PDB entry 6DZZ | electron microscopy, 3.60 A resolution | chains B and C of the 3 polymer chains in the assembly

== Chain B ==
Molecule: 15B8 antibody heavy chain
Source organism: Mus musculus
Notes: fragment: Fab variable domain; antibody fragment or engineered binder
Sequence (118 residues; each row starts with the number of its first residue):
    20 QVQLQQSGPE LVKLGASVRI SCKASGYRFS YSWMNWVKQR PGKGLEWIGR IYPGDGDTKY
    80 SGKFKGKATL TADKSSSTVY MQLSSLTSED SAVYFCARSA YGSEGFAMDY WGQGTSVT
Disulfide bonds: C41-C115

== Chain C ==
Molecule: 15B8 antibody light chain
Source organism: Mus musculus
Notes: fragment: Fab variable domain; antibody fragment or engineered binder
Sequence (110 residues; row label = number of the first residue in the row):
    21 DIVLTQSPAS LAVSLGQRAT ISCRASESVD NYGISFLNWF QQKPGQPPKL LIYAASNQGS
    81 GVPARFSGSG SGTYFSLNIH PMEEDDTAVY FCQQTKGVSW TFGGGTKVEI
Disulfide bonds: C43-C112

== How chain B and chain C interact ==
Pairs across the interface (31; chain B residue first):
  N54(B) - W120(C)
  Q58(B) - Q62(C)  hydrogen bond
  L64(B) - Q62(C)
  L64(B) - F111(C)  hydrophobic
  L64(B) - F122(C)  hydrophobic
  W66(B) - W120(C)
  R69(B) - V118(C)
  R69(B) - W120(C)
  K78(B) - V118(C)
  Y79(B) - V118(C)
  S80(B) - D21(C)
  F114(B) - P67(C)  hydrophobic
  F114(B) - P68(C)
  S122(B) - F56(C)
  E123(B) - I54(C)
  E123(B) - F56(C)
  E123(B) - Y73(C)
  E123(B) - A74(C)
  E123(B) - T115(C)
  G124(B) - N58(C)
  G124(B) - T115(C)
  F125(B) - N58(C)
  F125(B) - L70(C)  hydrophobic
  F125(B) - Y73(C)  hydrophobic
  A126(B) - F60(C)  hydrophobic
  A126(B) - L70(C)
  D128(B) - K69(C)  salt bridge
  D128(B) - L70(C)  hydrogen bond (side chain-backbone)
  D128(B) - S80(C)
  W130(B) - P68(C)  hydrogen bond (side chain-backbone)
  G131(B) - P67(C)
Interface residues without a listed pair, chain B (20 interface residues in all): V56, G63, E65
Interface residues without a listed pair, chain C (19 interface residues in all): N77

== In short ==
Chain B and chain C form an interface of 20 and 19 residues respectively; the contacts include 3 hydrogen
bonds and 1 salt bridge. Polar pairs include D128(B)-K69(C), Q58(B)-Q62(C) and D128(B)-L70(C).
Chain B is 15B8 antibody heavy chain and chain C is 15B8 antibody light chain, both from Mus musculus; the
structure, Cryo-EM Structure of the wild-type human serotonin transporter in complex with ibogaine and 15B8
Fab in ..., was determined by electron microscopy (same publication as 6D9G and 6DZV).
